PDB entry 8B3J | electron microscopy, 3.10 A resolution | chains A and C of the 3 polymer chains in the assembly

Chain A:
Molecule: Structural polyprotein
Source organism: Chaetoceros socialis forma radians RNA virus 1
UniProtKB: B9A8E1 (B9A8E1_9VIRU); residues 625-894 here = UniProt positions 625-894
Chain sequence (270 residues; row label = number of the first residue in the row):
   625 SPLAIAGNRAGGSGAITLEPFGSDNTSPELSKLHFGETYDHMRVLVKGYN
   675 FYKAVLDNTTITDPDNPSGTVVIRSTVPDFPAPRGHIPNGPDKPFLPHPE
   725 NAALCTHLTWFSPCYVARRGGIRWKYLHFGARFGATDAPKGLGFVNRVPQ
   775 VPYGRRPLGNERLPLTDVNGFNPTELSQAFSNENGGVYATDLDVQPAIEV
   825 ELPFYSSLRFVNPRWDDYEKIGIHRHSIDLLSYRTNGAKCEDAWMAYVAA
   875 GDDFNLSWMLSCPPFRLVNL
Disordered / not traced: 625-637

Chain C:
Molecule: Structural polyprotein
Source organism: Chaetoceros socialis forma radians RNA virus 1
UniProtKB: B9A8E1 (B9A8E1_9VIRU); residue numbers follow UniProt; this construct covers 332-609
Chain sequence (278 residues; each row starts with the number of its first residue):
   332 CRPVVIDPPHKYRPTYVGNMANADIAEAVDKLSLTSKQELTINHDVIGKK
   382 SDGDDMHLSTFFGREAYMDRFEWKTTDSYDTLLFYTHVHPILFKRFEATS
   432 GDYDVGMLLPPVGYATIPFSFWRGGMTFRFSIVASAFHRGRLRIVYQPQG
   482 GLGTVPGFSAAFNRVIDLGDARDFEVTVEWNQNIAFREVHTTGSNVPSAQ
   532 YTPGLDVGRTSQLPLGDQTSVSNGVLAVYVVNDLVSPDGGTDESVEVNWF
   582 VKGAPSFEVASRDTKFARWSTHWSQEEF

Chain A / chain C interface:
Contacting residue pairs (134; chain A residue first):
  Gly638(A) - Ala502(C)
  Ala639(A) - Asp504(C)  hydrogen bond (backbone-backbone)
  Ile640(A) - Ala502(C)  hydrophobic
  Ile640(A) - Asp504(C)  hydrogen bond (backbone-backbone)
  Ile640(A) - Phe505(C)
  Ile640(A) - Glu506(C)  hydrogen bond (backbone-backbone)
  Thr641(A) - Glu506(C)
  Leu642(A) - Glu506(C)  hydrogen bond (backbone-backbone)
  Glu643(A) - Arg495(C)  hydrogen bond (backbone-side chain)
  Glu643(A) - Val507(C)
  Pro644(A) - Arg495(C)  hydrogen bond (backbone-side chain)
  Pro644(A) - Thr508(C)
  Phe645(A) - Tyr477(C)  hydrophobic
  Phe645(A) - Phe493(C)
  Phe645(A) - Arg495(C)
  Phe645(A) - Val507(C)  hydrophobic
  Phe645(A) - Thr508(C)  hydrogen bond (backbone-backbone)
  Phe645(A) - Val509(C)  hydrophobic
  Phe645(A) - Glu510(C)  hydrogen bond (backbone-backbone)
  Phe645(A) - Asn512(C)
  Gly646(A) - Glu510(C)
  Ser647(A) - Glu510(C)
  Ser647(A) - Trp511(C)
  Asp648(A) - Glu510(C)
  Thr650(A) - Arg454(C)
  His658(A) - Ala516(C)
  Phe659(A) - Phe452(C)  hydrophobic
  Phe659(A) - Phe517(C)  hydrophobic
  Phe659(A) - Ala591(C)  hydrophobic
  Tyr663(A) - Val590(C)
  Tyr663(A) - Ser592(C)
  Asp664(A) - His388(C)  salt bridge
  Asp664(A) - Leu389(C)  hydrogen bond (backbone-backbone)
  His665(A) - Asp385(C)  salt bridge
  His665(A) - His388(C)
  Met666(A) - Met387(C)
  Arg667(A) - Asp385(C)  salt bridge
  Arg667(A) - Met387(C)  hydrogen bond
  Val668(A) - Ala354(C)
  Leu669(A) - Arg593(C)
  Tyr673(A) - Met351(C)  hydrophobic
  Tyr673(A) - Glu358(C)  hydrogen bond
  Arg708(A) - Ala598(C)
  Arg708(A) - Arg599(C)
  Arg708(A) - Trp600(C)
  Arg708(A) - Ser601(C)
  Gly709(A) - Glu607(C)
  His710(A) - His603(C)  hydrogen bond (backbone-side chain)
  His710(A) - Gln606(C)
  His710(A) - Glu607(C)  hydrogen bond (backbone-side chain)
  His710(A) - Phe609(C)
  His722(A) - Phe609(C)
  Leu728(A) - Ala598(C)
  Leu728(A) - Arg599(C)
  Cys729(A) - Phe597(C)
  Cys729(A) - Ala598(C)  hydrogen bond (backbone-backbone)
  Cys729(A) - Trp600(C)
  Thr730(A) - Phe597(C)
  Trp734(A) - Tyr445(C)  hydrogen bond (backbone-side chain)
  Trp734(A) - Ile448(C)  hydrophobic
  Trp734(A) - Pro449(C)
  Phe735(A) - Leu389(C)  hydrophobic
  Phe735(A) - Phe392(C)  hydrophobic
  Phe735(A) - Pro449(C)  hydrophobic
  Cys738(A) - Tyr445(C)  hydrophobic
  Tyr739(A) - Asp386(C)  hydrogen bond (side chain-backbone)
  Tyr739(A) - Met387(C)
  Tyr739(A) - Phe392(C)
  Ala741(A) - Ile378(C)  hydrophobic
  Arg743(A) - Thr372(C)  hydrogen bond (side chain-backbone)
  Arg747(A) - Glu358(C)  salt bridge
  Lys749(A) - Gly349(C)
  Lys749(A) - Met351(C)
  Lys749(A) - Glu358(C)  salt bridge
  Leu751(A) - Val348(C)  hydrophobic
  Arg771(A) - Leu363(C)
  Tyr812(A) - Asp361(C)
  Gln819(A) - Tyr347(C)
  Ala821(A) - Val348(C)  hydrophobic
  Glu823(A) - Tyr347(C)
  Glu823(A) - Gly349(C)
  Glu823(A) - Ala359(C)
  Glu823(A) - Val360(C)
  Glu823(A) - Asp361(C)
  Val824(A) - Val360(C)
  Val824(A) - Asp361(C)
  Glu825(A) - Asp361(C)  hydrogen bond (backbone-backbone)
  Glu825(A) - Lys362(C)  salt bridge
  Glu825(A) - Leu363(C)  hydrogen bond (backbone-backbone)
  Leu826(A) - Leu363(C)  hydrophobic
  Pro827(A) - Leu363(C)
  Pro827(A) - Gln369(C)
  Tyr829(A) - Ser364(C)
  Arg833(A) - Val377(C)
  Phe834(A) - Ile378(C)  hydrophobic
  Asp840(A) - His603(C)  salt bridge
  Tyr871(A) - Met351(C)  hydrophobic
  Asn879(A) - Ile373(C)  hydrogen bond (side chain-backbone)
  Asn879(A) - Asn374(C)  hydrogen bond (side chain-backbone)
  Asn879(A) - His375(C)
  Leu880(A) - His375(C)
  Leu880(A) - Met387(C)
  Ser881(A) - His375(C)
  Ser881(A) - Ile378(C)
  Ser881(A) - Asp386(C)
  Trp882(A) - Lys380(C)
  Trp882(A) - Asp386(C)  hydrogen bond (backbone-side chain)
  Met883(A) - Asp386(C)  hydrogen bond (backbone-side chain)
  Met883(A) - Phe392(C)  hydrophobic
  Met883(A) - Arg395(C)  hydrogen bond (backbone-side chain)
  Leu884(A) - Arg395(C)
  Cys886(A) - Leu439(C)
  Cys886(A) - Pro442(C)  hydrophobic
  Cys886(A) - Tyr445(C)  hydrophobic
  Pro887(A) - Tyr445(C)
  Pro888(A) - Met438(C)
  Pro888(A) - Thr602(C)
  Pro888(A) - Trp604(C)
  Phe889(A) - Phe424(C)  hydrophobic
  Phe889(A) - Gly437(C)
  Phe889(A) - Met438(C)  hydrogen bond (backbone-backbone)
  Phe889(A) - Leu440(C)  hydrophobic
  Phe889(A) - Ser601(C)
  Arg890(A) - Val436(C)
  Arg890(A) - Asn526(C)
  Arg890(A) - Trp600(C)
  Arg890(A) - Ser601(C)  hydrogen bond (backbone-backbone)
  Arg890(A) - Trp604(C)
  Arg890(A) - Glu607(C)
  Leu891(A) - Gly524(C)
  Leu891(A) - Asn526(C)  hydrogen bond (backbone-side chain)
  Leu891(A) - Trp600(C)
  Val892(A) - Arg599(C)  hydrogen bond (backbone-backbone)
  Val892(A) - Ser601(C)
Also at the interface, not in a pair above, chain A (80 interface residues in all): Leu654, Val670, Lys671, Gly672, Pro707, Ile711, His731, Thr733, Pro737, Gly809, Val811, Val818, Phe828, Asp877, Phe878
Also at the interface, not in a pair above, chain C (86 interface residues in all): Asn350, Asn353, Leu365, Glu370, Leu371, Thr391, Phe427, Ala446, Phe450, Ile475, Ile497, Asp501, Ser525, Leu557, Glu608

Summary:
80 residues of chain A and 86 residues of chain C are in contact, with 28 hydrogen bonds and 7 salt bridges.
Polar pairs include Asp664(A)-His388(C), His665(A)-Asp385(C) and Arg667(A)-Asp385(C).
Here chain A is Structural polyprotein and chain C is Structural polyprotein, both from Chaetoceros socialis
forma radians RNA virus 1. Entry 8B3J (Chaetoceros socialis forma radians RNA virus 1 empty capsid atomic
model) was determined by electron microscopy (same publication as 8B38).
